Entry 7FI6 (X-ray diffraction, 2.90 A resolution); this record covers chains B and C of the 3 polymer chains in the assembly.

== Chain B ==
Name: NKG2-D type II integral membrane protein
From: Homo sapiens
UniProtKB: P26718 (NKG2D_HUMAN); numbering as in UniProt (aligned over 80-216)
Sequence (139 residues; numbered 78 to 216; the number before each row is that of its first residue):
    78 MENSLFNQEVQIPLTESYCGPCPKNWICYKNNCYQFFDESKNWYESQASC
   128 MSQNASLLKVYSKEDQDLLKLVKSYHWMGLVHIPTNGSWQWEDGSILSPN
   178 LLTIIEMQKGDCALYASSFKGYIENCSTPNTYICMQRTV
Not modelled in the structure: 78-84, 216
Disulfides: C96-C105, C99-C110, C127-C211, C189-C203
Differences from the reference sequence: initiating methionine (78); expression tag (79)
UniProt features mapped onto this chain:
  - glycosylation (N-linked (GlcNAc...) asparagine): N131, N163, N202

== Chain C ==
Name: MHC class I polypeptide-related sequence A
From: Homo sapiens
UniProtKB: Q29983 (MICA_HUMAN); residues 1-274 here correspond to UniProt positions 24-297 (UniProt number = residue number + 23)
Sequence (275 residues; numbered 0 to 274; the number before each row is that of its first residue; numbering starts at 0):
     0 MEPHSLRYNLTVLSWDGSVQSGFLTEVHLDGQPFLRCDRQKCRAKPQGQW
    50 AEDVLGNKTWDRETRDLTGNGKDLRMTLAHIKDQKEGLHSLQEIRVCEIH
   100 EDNSTRSSQHFYYDGELFLSQNLETKEWTMPQSSRAQTLAMNVRNFLKED
   150 AMKTKTHYHAMRADCLQELRRYLKSGVILRRTVPPMVNVTRSEASEGNIT
   200 VTCRASGFYPWNITLSWRQDGVSLSHDTQQWGDVLPDGNGTYQTWVATRI
   250 CQGEEQRFTCYMEHSGNHSTHPVPS
Not modelled in the structure: 0, 45-55
Disulfides: C36-C41, C96-C164, C202-C259
Differences from the reference sequence: initiating methionine (0); engineered mutation R161 (His184 in Q29983), I177 (Val200 in Q29983)
UniProt features mapped onto this chain:
  - glycosylation (N-linked (GlcNAc...) asparagine): N8, N56, N187, N197, N238

== Chain B / chain C interface ==
Residue-residue contacts - 21 pairs, chain B then chain C:
  K150(B) - A150(C)  hydrogen bond (side chain-backbone)
  S151(B) - T153(C)
  Y152(B) - T155(C)
  Y152(B) - H156(C)
  Y152(B) - A159(C)
  T180(B) - R61(C)  hydrogen bond
  I181(B) - Q166(C)
  I182(B) - A162(C)  hydrophobic
  I182(B) - Q166(C)
  E183(B) - Q166(C)
  M184(B) - H158(C)
  M184(B) - A159(C)
  M184(B) - A162(C)  hydrophobic
  Q185(B) - H158(C)  hydrogen bond
  L191(B) - T155(C)
  S195(B) - R64(C)  hydrogen bond
  K197(B) - D65(C)  salt bridge
  K197(B) - D163(C)  salt bridge
  Y199(B) - A159(C)  hydrophobic
  Y199(B) - D163(C)  hydrogen bond
  E201(B) - T155(C)  hydrogen bond
Interface residues without a listed pair, chain B (15 interface residues in all): N207

== Summary ==
15 residues of chain B face 12 of chain C across their interface, with 6 hydrogen bonds and 2 salt bridges.
Polar contacts include K197(B)-D65(C), K197(B)-D163(C) and K150(B)-A150(C).
Here chain B is NKG2-D type II integral membrane protein and chain C is MHC class I polypeptide-related
sequence A, both from Homo sapiens. Entry 7FI6 (Crystal structure of human MICA mutants in complex with
natural killer cell receptor NKG2D) was determined by X-ray diffraction.
